PDB entry 7FIE | electron microscopy, 2.36 A resolution | chains C and E of the 7 polymer chains in the assembly

== Chain C (and E) ==
Name: Lon protease
Source organism: Meiothermus taiwanensis
Notes: EC 3.4.21.53; chain E of this document is another copy of the same molecule, construct and numbering; everything in this record applies to it too
UniProtKB: A0A059VAZ3 (A0A059VAZ3_9DEIN); residues 1-793 here = UniProt positions 1-793
Sequence (806 residues; numbered 1 to 806; the number before each row is that of its first residue):
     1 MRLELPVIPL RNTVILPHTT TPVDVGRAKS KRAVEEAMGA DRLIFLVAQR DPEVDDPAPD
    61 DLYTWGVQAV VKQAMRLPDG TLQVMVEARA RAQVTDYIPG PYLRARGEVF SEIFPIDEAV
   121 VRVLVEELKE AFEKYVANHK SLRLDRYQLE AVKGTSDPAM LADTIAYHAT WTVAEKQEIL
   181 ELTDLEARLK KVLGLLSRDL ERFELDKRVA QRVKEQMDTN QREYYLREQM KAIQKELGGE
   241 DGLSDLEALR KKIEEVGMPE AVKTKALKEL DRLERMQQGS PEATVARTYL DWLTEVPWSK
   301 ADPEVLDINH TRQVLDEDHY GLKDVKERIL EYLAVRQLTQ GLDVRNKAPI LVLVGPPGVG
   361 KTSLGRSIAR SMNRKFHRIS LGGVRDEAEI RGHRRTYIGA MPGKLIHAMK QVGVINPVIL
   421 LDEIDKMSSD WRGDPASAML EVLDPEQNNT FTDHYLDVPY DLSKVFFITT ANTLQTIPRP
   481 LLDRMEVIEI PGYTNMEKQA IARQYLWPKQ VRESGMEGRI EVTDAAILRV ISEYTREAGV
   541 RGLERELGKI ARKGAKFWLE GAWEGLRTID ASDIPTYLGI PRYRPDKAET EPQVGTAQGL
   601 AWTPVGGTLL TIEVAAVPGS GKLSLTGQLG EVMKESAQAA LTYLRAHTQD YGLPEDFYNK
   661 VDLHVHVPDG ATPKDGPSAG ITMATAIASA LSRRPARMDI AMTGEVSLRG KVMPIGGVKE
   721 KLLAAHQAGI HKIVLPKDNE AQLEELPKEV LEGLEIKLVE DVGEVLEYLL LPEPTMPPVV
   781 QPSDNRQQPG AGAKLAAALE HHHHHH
Not modelled in the structure: 1, 781-806
Sequence notes: expression tag (794-806)
Residues lining bound ligands:
  - ATP-gamma-S (AGS; phosphothiophosphoric acid-adenylate ester), molecule 1: Asp-318, His-319, Tyr-320, Pro-356, Pro-357, Gly-358, Val-359, Gly-360, Lys-361, Thr-362, Ser-363, Glu-423, Tyr-493, Ile-501, Tyr-505, Val-540, Arg-541, Glu-544
  - ATP-gamma-S (AGS), molecule 2: Glu-446, Pro-480, Arg-484
From the paper describing this entry:
  - catalytic residues: Ser-678 (citing earlier work)

== Interface between chain C and chain E ==
Pairs across the interface (15; chain C residue first):
  Arg-208(C) / Glu-236(E)  salt bridge
  Val-209(C) / Ile-233(E)  hydrophobic
  Arg-212(C) / Ala-232(E)  hydrogen bond (side chain-backbone)
  Arg-212(C) / Lys-235(E)
  Arg-212(C) / Glu-236(E)  salt bridge
  Val-213(C) / Glu-228(E)
  Val-213(C) / Gln-229(E)
  Gln-216(C) / Glu-228(E)
  Gln-216(C) / Lys-231(E)
  Gln-216(C) / Ala-232(E)
  Gln-216(C) / Lys-235(E)
  Met-217(C) / Tyr-224(E)  hydrophobic
  Met-217(C) / Glu-228(E)  hydrogen bond (backbone-side chain)
  Asn-220(C) / Tyr-224(E)  hydrogen bond
  Asn-220(C) / Glu-228(E)
Interface residues without a listed pair, chain C (8 interface residues in all): Leu-205

== Summary ==
Chain C and chain E each contribute 8 residues to their interface; the contacts include 3 hydrogen bonds and 2
salt bridges. Polar contacts include Arg-208(C)/Glu-236(E), Arg-212(C)/Glu-236(E) and Arg-212(C)/Ala-232(E).
Ligands of chain C: ATP-gamma-S. The paper reports the catalytic residue Ser-678(C).
Chain C and chain E are both Lon protease (Meiothermus taiwanensis); the structure, Processive cleavage of
substrate at individual proteolytic active sites of the Lon protease complex (conformation 2), was determined
by electron microscopy (same publication as 7EV4, 7EV6, 7FID and 7FIZ).
